Entry 6RFJ (X-ray diffraction, 2.61 A resolution); this record covers chain A.

# Chain A
Name: Interleukin-1 receptor-associated kinase 4
Organism: Homo sapiens
Notes: EC 2.7.11.1
Reference sequence: Q9NWZ3 (IRAK4_HUMAN); residue numbers follow UniProt; this construct covers 154-460
Sequence (322 residues; each row starts with the number of its first residue):
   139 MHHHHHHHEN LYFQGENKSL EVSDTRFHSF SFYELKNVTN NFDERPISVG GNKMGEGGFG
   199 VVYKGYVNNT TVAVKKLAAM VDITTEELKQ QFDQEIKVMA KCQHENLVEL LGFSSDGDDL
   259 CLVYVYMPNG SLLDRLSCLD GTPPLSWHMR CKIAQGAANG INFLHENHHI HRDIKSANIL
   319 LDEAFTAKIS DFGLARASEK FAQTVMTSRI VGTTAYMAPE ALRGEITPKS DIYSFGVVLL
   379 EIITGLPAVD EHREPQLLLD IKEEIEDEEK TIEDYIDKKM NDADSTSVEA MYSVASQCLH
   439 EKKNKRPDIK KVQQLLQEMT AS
Not modelled in the structure: 139-164, 185-189, 216-223, 253-258, 336-342, 459-460
Construct notes: initiating methionine (139); expression tag (140-153)
Modified positions: Thr345 (phosphothreonine; TPO); Ser346 (phosphoserine; SEP)
Small-molecule neighbours: K1E (methyl 4-[4-[[6-(cyanomethyl)-2-[(1-methylpyrazol-4-yl)amino]pyrido[3,2-d]pyrimidin-4-yl]amino]cyclohexyl]piperazine-1-carboxylate): Met192, Gly193, Glu194, Gly195, Val200, Ala211, Lys213, Tyr262, Val263, Tyr264, Met265, Pro266, Asn267, Gly268, Ser269, Asp272, Leu277, Leu318, Asp329
Curated features (UniProtKB/Swiss-Prot):
  - active site: Asp311 (Proton acceptor)
  - binding site (ATP): Met192 to Val200, Lys213, Lys313 to Asn316, Asp329
  - modified residue: Thr342 (Phosphothreonine), Thr345 (Phosphothreonine), Ser346 (Phosphoserine)
  - natural variant: Gly298 (G298D: In IMD67)
  - mutagenesis: Lys213 (K213A: Loss of kinase activity)

# In short
Ligands of chain A: compound K1E. From UniProt: active-site residue Asp311, 15 ATP-binding residues and one
mutagenesis site.
Chain A is Interleukin-1 receptor-associated kinase 4 (Homo sapiens); the structure, IRAK4 IN COMPLEX WITH
inhibitor, was determined by X-ray diffraction, deposited together with 6RFI.
